PDB entry 6MCO | X-ray diffraction, 3.53 A resolution | chains B and G of the 6 polymer chains in the assembly

Chain B:
Name: Transmembrane protein gp41
From: Human immunodeficiency virus 1
UniProt: B3UF08 (B3UF08_9HIV1); residues 512-664 here correspond to UniProt positions 516-668 (UniProt number = residue number + 4)
Chain sequence (153 residues; numbered 512 to 664; the number before each row is that of its first residue):
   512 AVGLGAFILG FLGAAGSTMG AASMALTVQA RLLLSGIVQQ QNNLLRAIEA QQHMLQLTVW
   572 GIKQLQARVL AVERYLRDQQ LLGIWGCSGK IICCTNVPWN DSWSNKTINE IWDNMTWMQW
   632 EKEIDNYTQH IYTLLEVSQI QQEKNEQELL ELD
Not modelled in the structure: 547-566
Differences from the reference sequence: conflict Cys-605 (Thr609 in B3UF08)
Cystine bridges: Cys-598/Cys-604
Covalently attached groups: N-acetylglucosamine (NAG) linked to Asn-611, Asn-616, Asn-637; glycan linked to Asn-625
What the authors report for this chain:
  - self-association interface (contacts with another copy of this molecule): His-641, Thr-644, Leu-645, Val-648
  - contacts within the chain: Met-530/Trp-623, Met-530/Trp-628, Met-530/Trp-631
  - conformationally variable residues (loop rearrangement): Phe-522, Ser-534

Chain G:
Name: Surface protein gp120
From: Human immunodeficiency virus 1
UniProt: B3UES2 (B3UES2_9HIV1); the construct lacks a stretch of the UniProt sequence and is renumbered around it, so the offset changes along the chain: 32-140 = UniProt 30-138; 151-184 = UniProt 153-186; 188-308 = UniProt 197-317; 311-321 = UniProt 318-328; 3 more segments
Chain sequence (482 residues; numbered 32 to 507 plus 25 insertion-coded residues; 19 numbers in that range are skipped by the numbering (no residue carries them; nothing is unmodelled there); the number before each row is that of its first residue; a row labelled like 140A-140N holds insertion residues (140A, then the next letters in order)):
    32 AKKWVTVYYG VPVWKEATTT LFCASDAKAY DTEVHNVWAT HACVPTDPNP QEIVLGNVTE
    92 NFNMWKNNMV EQMHEDIISL WDQSLKPCVK LTPLCVTLNC NNVNTNNTN
140A-140N NSTNATISDWEKME
   151 TGEMKNCSFN VTTSIRDKIK KEYALFYKLD VVPL
184A-184J ENKNNINNTN
   188 ITNYRLINCN TSVITQACPK VSFEPIPIHY CAPAGFAILK CNSKTFNGSG PCTNVSTVQC
   248 THGIRPVVST QLLLNGSLAE EEIVIRSENI TDNAKTIIVQ LNEAVEINCT RPNNNTRKSI
   308 H
   311 IGPGRAFYAT G
  321A D
   322 IIGNIRQAHC NISKARWNET LGQIVAKLEE QFPN
   357 KTIIFNHSSG GDPEIVTHSF NCGGEFFYCN TTPLFNSTWN NTRT
   404 DDYPTGGEQN ITLQCRIKQI INMWQGVGKA MYAPPIRGQI RCSSNITGLL LTRDGGRDQN
   464 GTETFRPGGG NMRDNWRSEL YKYKVVKIEP LGIAPTACKR RVVQ
Not modelled in the structure: 140A-140N, 184A-184J, 408-409
Differences from the reference sequence: conflict Cys-501 (Ala505 in B3UES2)
Cystine bridges: Cys-54/Cys-74, Cys-119/Cys-205, Cys-126/Cys-196, Cys-131/Cys-157, Cys-218/Cys-247, Cys-228/Cys-239, Cys-296/Cys-331, Cys-378/Cys-445, Cys-385/Cys-418
Covalently attached groups: glycan linked to Asn-88, Asn-332; N-acetylglucosamine (NAG) linked to Asn-156, Asn-160, Asn-197, Asn-234, Asn-241, Asn-262, Asn-276, Asn-295, Asn-301, Asn-339, Asn-362, Asn-386, Asn-392, Asn-396, Asn-413, Asn-448, Asn-463
What the authors report for this chain:
  - post-translational modification sites: Asn-332

Chain B / chain G interface:
Contacting residue pairs - 115 pairs, chain B then chain G:
  Ser-528(B) / Pro-43(G)
  Ala-532(B) / Gly-87(G)
  Ala-532(B) / Asn-88(G)
  Ala-533(B) / Pro-43(G)
  Ala-533(B) / Val-89(G)  hydrophobic
  Ser-534(B) / Pro-43(G)
  Ser-534(B) / Gly-87(G)
  Met-535(B) / Ile-84(G)  hydrophobic
  Met-535(B) / Val-85(G)
  Met-535(B) / Gly-87(G)
  Leu-537(B) / Gln-82(G)
  Leu-537(B) / Ile-84(G)  hydrophobic
  Thr-538(B) / Pro-43(G)
  Thr-538(B) / Leu-86(G)
  Val-539(B) / Gly-41(G)
  Val-539(B) / Pro-43(G)  hydrophobic
  Arg-542(B) / Tyr-40(G)
  Arg-542(B) / Ala-221(G)
  Arg-542(B) / Gly-222(G)
  Arg-542(B) / Ile-491(G)
  Arg-542(B) / Pro-493(G)
  Leu-543(B) / Tyr-40(G)  hydrophobic
  Leu-543(B) / Gly-41(G)
  Leu-545(B) / Gln-246(G)
  Val-570(B) / Leu-111(G)  hydrophobic
  Trp-571(B) / Cys-54(G)  hydrophobic
  Trp-571(B) / Thr-71(G)
  Trp-571(B) / Cys-74(G)
  Trp-571(B) / Asp-107(G)
  Trp-571(B) / Leu-111(G)  hydrophobic
  Trp-571(B) / Ile-215(G)  hydrophobic
  Trp-571(B) / Tyr-217(G)
  Lys-574(B) / Leu-52(G)  hydrogen bond (side chain-backbone)
  Lys-574(B) / Gln-103(G)  hydrogen bond
  Lys-574(B) / Asp-107(G)  salt bridge
  Gln-575(B) / Val-75(G)
  Ala-578(B) / Phe-53(G)  hydrophobic
  Ala-578(B) / Pro-220(G)  hydrophobic
  Leu-581(B) / Thr-50(G)
  Leu-581(B) / Phe-223(G)  hydrophobic
  Ala-582(B) / Ala-221(G)
  Arg-585(B) / Gly-222(G)  hydrogen bond (side chain-backbone)
  Arg-585(B) / Phe-223(G)
  Arg-585(B) / Ile-491(G)  hydrogen bond (side chain-backbone)
  Asp-589(B) / Tyr-40(G)
  Asp-589(B) / Pro-493(G)
  Gln-590(B) / Tyr-40(G)
  Leu-592(B) / Leu-494(G)  hydrophobic
  Leu-593(B) / Tyr-40(G)  hydrophobic
  Leu-593(B) / Leu-494(G)  hydrophobic
  Trp-596(B) / Leu-494(G)  hydrophobic
  Trp-596(B) / Arg-503(G)  hydrogen bond (backbone-side chain)
  Cys-598(B) / Arg-503(G)
  Ile-602(B) / Val-38(G)
  Ile-602(B) / Tyr-39(G)
  Ile-602(B) / Tyr-40(G)  hydrogen bond (backbone-backbone)
  Ile-603(B) / Val-38(G)
  Ile-603(B) / Tyr-39(G)  hydrophobic
  Cys-604(B) / Thr-37(G)
  Cys-604(B) / Val-38(G)  hydrogen bond (backbone-backbone)
  Cys-605(B) / Cys-501(G)  disulfide
  Cys-605(B) / Arg-503(G)  hydrogen bond (backbone-side chain)
  Thr-606(B) / Trp-35(G)
  Thr-606(B) / Val-36(G)  hydrogen bond (side chain-backbone)
  Thr-606(B) / Thr-37(G)
  Thr-606(B) / Cys-501(G)
  Thr-606(B) / Lys-502(G)
  Thr-606(B) / Arg-503(G)  hydrogen bond (backbone-backbone)
  Asn-607(B) / Trp-35(G)
  Asn-607(B) / Lys-502(G)  hydrogen bond
  Asn-607(B) / Arg-503(G)  hydrogen bond (side chain-backbone)
  Val-608(B) / Trp-35(G)
  Val-608(B) / Val-36(G)  hydrogen bond (backbone-backbone)
  Pro-609(B) / Lys-33(G)
  Pro-609(B) / Lys-34(G)
  Pro-609(B) / Trp-35(G)
  Pro-609(B) / Val-36(G)
  Trp-610(B) / Lys-34(G)  hydrogen bond (backbone-backbone)
  Trp-610(B) / Val-36(G)  hydrophobic
  Trp-610(B) / Pro-498(G)  hydrophobic
  Asp-612(B) / Lys-34(G)  salt bridge
  Ser-615(B) / Lys-34(G)
  Lys-617(B) / Lys-34(G)  hydrogen bond (backbone-side chain)
  Ile-619(B) / Pro-498(G)
  Ile-622(B) / Pro-498(G)  hydrophobic
  Trp-623(B) / Tyr-39(G)
  Trp-623(B) / Ala-497(G)  hydrophobic
  Trp-623(B) / Pro-498(G)  hydrogen bond (side chain-backbone)
  Trp-623(B) / Thr-499(G)
  Trp-628(B) / Tyr-39(G)  hydrophobic
  Trp-628(B) / Val-42(G)
  Trp-628(B) / Pro-43(G)
  Trp-628(B) / Val-44(G)
  Trp-628(B) / Gly-495(G)
  Trp-628(B) / Ile-496(G)
  Trp-628(B) / Ala-497(G)  hydrophobic
  Met-629(B) / Pro-43(G)
  Met-629(B) / Val-44(G)  hydrophobic
  Met-629(B) / Trp-45(G)  hydrogen bond (side chain-backbone)
  Trp-631(B) / Ile-496(G)  hydrogen bond (side chain-backbone)
  Trp-631(B) / Ala-497(G)
  Trp-631(B) / Pro-498(G)
  Glu-632(B) / Val-44(G)
  Glu-632(B) / Lys-46(G)  salt bridge
  Glu-632(B) / Glu-492(G)
  Ile-635(B) / Ile-496(G)  hydrophobic
  Asp-636(B) / Lys-46(G)  salt bridge
  Ile-642(B) / Ile-496(G)  hydrophobic
  Leu-646(B) / Val-36(G)  hydrophobic
  Leu-646(B) / Val-38(G)  hydrophobic
  Gln-650(B) / Arg-503(G)
  Ile-651(B) / Arg-503(G)
  Glu-654(B) / Arg-503(G)  salt bridge
  Glu-654(B) / Val-506(G)
  Leu-661(B) / Gln-507(G)
Other interface residues (no listed pair), chain B (60 interface residues in all): Ala-541, Ser-546, Thr-569, Tyr-586, Gly-597, Trp-614, Tyr-643, Glu-657
Other interface residues (no listed pair), chain G (58 interface residues in all): Thr-51, Trp-69, Ala-73, Ser-110, Lys-490, Arg-504
Cross-chain cystine bridges: Cys-605(B)/Cys-501(G)

Overview:
The interface between chain B and chain G involves 60 residues on one side and 58 on the other; the contacts
include 1 disulfide bond, 18 hydrogen bonds and 5 salt bridges. Among the polar pairs are
Lys-574(B)/Asp-107(G), Asp-612(B)/Lys-34(G) and Glu-632(B)/Lys-46(G). From the paper: a modification site at
Asn-332(G); conformational variability at Phe-522(B) and Ser-534(B).
Here chain B is Transmembrane protein gp41 and chain G is Surface protein gp120, both from Human
immunodeficiency virus 1. Entry 6MCO (Crystal structure of the B41 SOSIP.664 Env trimer with PGT124 and 35O22
Fabs, in P23 space ...) was determined by X-ray diffraction (same publication as 6MDT and 6ME1).
